3JBC - chains 3 and 7 of the 5 polymer chains in the assembly; structure by electron microscopy, 5.60 A resolution (low resolution: residue-level contacts below are approximate; hydrogen-bond / salt-bridge calls are withheld).

Chain 3:
Protein: Capsid protein VP3
From: Human poliovirus 1 Mahoney
UniProtKB: P03300 (POLG_POL1M); residues 1-237 here correspond to UniProt positions 342-578 (UniProt number = residue number + 341)
Amino-acid sequence (237 residues; row label = number of the first residue in the row):
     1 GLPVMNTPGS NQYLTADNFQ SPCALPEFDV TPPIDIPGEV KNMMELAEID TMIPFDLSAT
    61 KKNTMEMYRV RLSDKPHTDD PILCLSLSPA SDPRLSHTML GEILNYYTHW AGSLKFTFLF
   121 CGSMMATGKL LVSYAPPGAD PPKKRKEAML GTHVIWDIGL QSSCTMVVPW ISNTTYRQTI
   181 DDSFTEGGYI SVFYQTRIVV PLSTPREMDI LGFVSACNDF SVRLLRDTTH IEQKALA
Not modelled in the structure: 236-237
Differences from the reference sequence: conflict Ser123 (Phe464 in P03300)

Chain 7:
Protein: nanobody VHH PVSP29F
From: Camelus dromedarius
Notes: antibody fragment or engineered binder
Amino-acid sequence (134 residues; row label = number of the first residue in the row):
     1 QVQLQESGGG SVQTGGSLRL SCAASEYTQS SACMGWFRQA PGKEREGVAG ISRFFGTAYY
    61 ADSVKGRFTI SQDKAKNTVY LQMNSLKPED TAIYYCAAGQ GCLTTIQALG GAYGYNAWGQ
   121 GTQVTVSSHH HHHH
Not modelled in the structure: 130-134
Cystine bridges: Cys22-Cys96

Chain 3 / chain 7 interface:
Residue-residue contacts (4):
  Ser91(3) - Gln1(7)
  Asp181(3) - Gln1(7)
  Asp181(3) - Asn116(7)
  Thr229(3) - Tyr27(7)
Interface residues without a listed pair, chain 3 (6 interface residues in all): Pro93, Ile180, Asp182
Interface residues without a listed pair, chain 7 (6 interface residues in all): Thr28, Gln29, Gln100

Summary:
Chain 3 and chain 7 each contribute 6 residues to their interface.
Here chain 3 is Capsid protein VP3 (Human poliovirus 1 Mahoney) and chain 7 is nanobody VHH PVSP29F (Camelus
dromedarius). Entry 3JBC (Complex of Poliovirus with VHH PVSP29F) was determined by electron microscopy (same
publication as 3JBD, 3JBE, 3JBF and 3JBG).
